6E4T - chains A and C of the 3 polymer chains in the assembly; structure by X-ray diffraction, 3.40 A resolution.

== Chain A ==
Molecule: 5'-AMP-activated protein kinase catalytic subunit alpha-1
Source organism: Rattus norvegicus
Notes: EC 2.7.11.1, 2.7.11.27, 2.7.11.31, 2.7.11.26
Reference sequence: P54645 (AAPK1_RAT); residues 0-548 here correspond to UniProt positions 11-559 (UniProt number = residue number + 11)
Chain sequence (503 residues; row label = number of the first residue in the row; note: 47 numbers in that range are skipped by the numbering (no residue carries them; nothing is unmodelled there); numbers below 1 keep their minus sign (Gly-1 is residue -1)):
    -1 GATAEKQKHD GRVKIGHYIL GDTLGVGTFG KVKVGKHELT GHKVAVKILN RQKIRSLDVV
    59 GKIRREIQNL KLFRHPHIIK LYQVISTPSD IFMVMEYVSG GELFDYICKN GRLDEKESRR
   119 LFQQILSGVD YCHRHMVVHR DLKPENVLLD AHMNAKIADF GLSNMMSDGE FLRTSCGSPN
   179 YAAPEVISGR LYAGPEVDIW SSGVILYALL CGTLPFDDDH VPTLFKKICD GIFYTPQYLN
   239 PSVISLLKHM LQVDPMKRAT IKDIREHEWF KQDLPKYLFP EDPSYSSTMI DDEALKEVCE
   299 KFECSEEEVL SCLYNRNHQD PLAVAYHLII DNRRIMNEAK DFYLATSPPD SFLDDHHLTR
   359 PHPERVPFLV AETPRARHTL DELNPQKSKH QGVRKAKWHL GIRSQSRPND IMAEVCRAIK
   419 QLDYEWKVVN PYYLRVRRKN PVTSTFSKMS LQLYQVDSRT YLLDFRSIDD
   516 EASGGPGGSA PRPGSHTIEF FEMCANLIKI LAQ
Not modelled in the structure: -1 to 8, 278-394, 516-529
Modified residues: Thr172 (phosphothreonine; TPO)
Construct notes: expression tag (-1); linker (517-524)
Ligand contacts:
  - HTV (1-O-{6-chloro-5-[4-(1-hydroxycyclobutyl)phenyl]-1H-indole-3-carbonyl}-beta-D-glucopyranuronic acid): Val11, Leu18, Gly19, Lys29, Lys31, Ile46, Asn48, Lys51, Asp88, Phe90
  - staurosporine (STU): Leu22, Gly23, Val24, Gly25, Val30, Ala43, Lys45, Ile77, Met93, Glu94, Tyr95, Val96, Ser97, Gly99, Glu100, Glu143, Asn144, Leu146, Ala156, Asp157

== Chain C ==
Molecule: 5'-AMP-activated protein kinase subunit gamma-1
Source organism: Rattus norvegicus
Reference sequence: P80385 (AAKG1_RAT); residues 1-330 here = UniProt positions 1-330
Chain sequence (330 residues; each row starts with the number of its first residue):
     1 MESVAAESAP APENEHSQET PESNSSVYTT FMKSHRCYDL IPTSSKLVVF DTSLQVKKAF
    61 FALVTNGVRA APLWDSKKQS FVGMLTITDF INILHRYYKS ALVQIYELEE HKIETWREVY
   121 LQDSFKPLVC ISPNASLFDA VSSLIRNKIH RLPVIDPESG NTLYILTHKR ILKFLKLFIT
   181 EFPKPEFMSK SLEELQIGTY ANIAMVRTTT PVYVALGIFV QHRVSALPVV DEKGRVVDIY
   241 SKFDVINLAA EKTYNNLDVS VTKALQHRSH YFEGVLKCYL HETLEAIINR LVEAEVHRLV
   301 VVDEHDVVKG IVSLSDILQA LVLTGGEKKP
Not modelled in the structure: 1-25, 181-190, 269-274, 323-330
Ligand contacts:
  - ADP (adenosine-5'-diphosphate): Arg69, Met84, Thr86, Ile87, Thr88, Asp89, Tyr120, Pro127, Leu128, Val129, Ile149, His150, Arg151, Pro153
  - adenosine monophosphate (AMP), molecule 1: Arg69, Ser225, Ile239, Ser241, Phe243, Asp244, Arg268, Val275, Leu276, Val296, His297, Arg298, Val300
  - adenosine monophosphate (AMP), molecule 2: His150, Gly198, Thr199, Asn202, Ile203, Ala204, Val224, Ser225, Ala226, Pro228, Arg298, Ile311, Ser313, Ser315, Asp316

== How chain A and chain C interact ==
Pairs across the interface - 19 pairs, chain A then chain C:
  Asn438(A) with Gln79(C), hydrogen bond
  Val440(A) with Lys77(C); Lys78(C); Gln79(C)
  Ser530(A) with Trp74(C); Phe81(C); Ser159(C); Gly160(C); Asn161(C), hydrogen bond
  His531(A) with Ser159(C), hydrogen bond (backbone-backbone); Asn161(C), hydrogen bond (backbone-side chain)
  Thr532(A) with Asn161(C), hydrogen bond (backbone-side chain)
  Ile533(A) with Trp74(C), hydrophobic; Phe81(C), hydrophobic
  Glu534(A) with Trp74(C); Gln79(C)
  Glu537(A) with Trp74(C), hydrogen bond; Ser76(C), hydrogen bond; Gln79(C), hydrogen bond
Also at the interface, not in a pair above, chain A (10 interface residues in all): Arg436, Thr441
Also at the interface, not in a pair above, chain C (10 interface residues in all): Val49

== In short ==
The chain A/chain C interface involves 10 residues from each chain; the contacts include 8 hydrogen bonds.
Polar pairs include Asn438(A)-Gln79(C), Ser530(A)-Asn161(C) and His531(A)-Asn161(C). Chain A binds compound
HTV and staurosporine. Chain C binds adenosine monophosphate and ADP.
Chain A is 5'-AMP-activated protein kinase catalytic subunit alpha-1 and chain C is 5'-AMP-activated protein
kinase subunit gamma-1, both from Rattus norvegicus; the structure, Structure of AMPK bound to activator, was
determined by X-ray diffraction (same publication as 6E4U and 6E4W).
